Entry 7D7C (electron microscopy, 3.60 A resolution); this record covers chains F and N of the 7 polymer chains in the assembly.

# Chain F
Protein: gp55
From: Escherichia coli
Chain sequence (185 residues; each row starts with the number of its first residue):
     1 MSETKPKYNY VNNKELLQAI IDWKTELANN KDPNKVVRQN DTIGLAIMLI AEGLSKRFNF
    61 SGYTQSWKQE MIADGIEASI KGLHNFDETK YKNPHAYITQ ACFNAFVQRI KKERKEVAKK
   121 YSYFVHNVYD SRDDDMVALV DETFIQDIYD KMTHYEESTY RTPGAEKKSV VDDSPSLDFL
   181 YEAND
Unresolved in the structure: 1-9, 30-36, 154-185
Reported in the primary citation:
  - binding site for nontemplate strand (59-nt DNA) (chain N): Asn13, His95, Tyr97, Thr99
  - binding site for template strand (59-nt DNA): Arg114

# Chain N
Molecule: nontemplate strand (59-nt DNA)
Sequence (59 nucleotides; numbered -5 to 52 plus 7 insertion-coded residues; 6 numbers in that range are skipped by the numbering (no residue carries them; nothing is unmodelled there); the number before each row is that of its first residue; a row labelled like 31A-31G holds insertion residues (31A, then the next letters in order); numbers below 1 keep their minus sign (DC-5 is residue -5)):
    -5 CTAATAAAGA GCTCAGCACT ATTACTGAGA GTATAAA
31A-31G TACTCCT
    38 GATACTGAAG CAGCC
Unresolved in the structure: -5 to 21, 31A-31G

# Interface between chain F and chain N
Residue-residue contacts (29; chain F residue first):
  Tyr10(F) - DA30(N)  phosphate contact
  Tyr10(F) - DA31(N)  hydrogen bond to the base
  Val11(F) - DA30(N)  base contact
  Asn13(F) - DA30(N)  base contact
  Ile50(F) - DA31(N)  base contact
  Gly53(F) - DA31(N)  base contact
  Leu54(F) - DA31(N)  base contact
  Lys56(F) - DA31(N)  sugar contact
  Ala78(F) - DT26(N)  base contact
  Asn85(F) - DT26(N)  phosphate contact
  Phe86(F) - DA27(N)  base contact
  Asp87(F) - DA27(N)  base contact
  Lys90(F) - DA27(N)  base contact
  Tyr91(F) - DA27(N)  base contact
  Asn93(F) - DA29(N)  phosphate contact
  His95(F) - DA29(N)  phosphate contact
  His95(F) - DA30(N)  hydrogen bond to the base
  Ala96(F) - DA27(N)  phosphate contact
  Ala96(F) - DT28(N)  phosphate contact
  Ala96(F) - DA29(N)  phosphate contact
  Tyr97(F) - DT26(N)  hydrogen bond to the phosphate
  Tyr97(F) - DA27(N)  base contact
  Thr99(F) - DA29(N)  base contact
  Gln100(F) - DT26(N)  base contact
  Gln100(F) - DA27(N)  phosphate contact
  Gln100(F) - DA29(N)  hydrogen bond to the base
  Ala101(F) - DT26(N)  hydrogen bond to the base
  Asn104(F) - DG25(N)  base contact
  Asn104(F) - DT26(N)  hydrogen bond to the base
Also at the interface, not in a pair above, chain F (24 interface residues in all): Arg57, Lys81, Gly82

# In short
24 residues of chain F face 7 of chain N across their interface, with 6 hydrogen bonds. Polar contacts include
Tyr10(F)-DA31(N), His95(F)-DA30(N) and Gln100(F)-DA29(N). The paper reports a binding site for nontemplate
strand (59-nt DNA) (chain N) at Asn13(F), His95(F) and Tyr97(F) among others; a binding site for template
strand (59-nt DNA) at Arg114(F).
Chain F is gp55 (Escherichia coli) and chain N is nontemplate strand (59-nt DNA); the structure, CryoEM
structure of gp55-dependent RNA polymerase-promoter open complex, was determined by electron microscopy,
deposited together with 7D7D.
